6NNJ - chains G and H of the 8 polymer chains in the assembly; structure by X-ray diffraction, 2.60 A resolution.

[Chain G]
Protein: Envelope glycoprotein gp120
Source organism: Human immunodeficiency virus 1
Notes: fragment: gp120
UniProtKB: Q2N0S6 (Q2N0S6_9HIV1); the construct lacks a stretch of the UniProt sequence and is renumbered around it, so the offset changes along the chain: 31-135 = UniProt 30-134; 144-184 = UniProt 135-175; 188-309 = UniProt 187-308; 312-321 = UniProt 309-318; 2 more segments
Amino-acid sequence (481 residues; numbered 31 to 513 plus 12 insertion-coded residues; 14 numbers in that range are skipped by the numbering (no residue carries them; nothing is unmodelled there); the number before each row is that of its first residue; a row labelled like 184A-184K holds insertion residues (184A, then the next letters in order)):
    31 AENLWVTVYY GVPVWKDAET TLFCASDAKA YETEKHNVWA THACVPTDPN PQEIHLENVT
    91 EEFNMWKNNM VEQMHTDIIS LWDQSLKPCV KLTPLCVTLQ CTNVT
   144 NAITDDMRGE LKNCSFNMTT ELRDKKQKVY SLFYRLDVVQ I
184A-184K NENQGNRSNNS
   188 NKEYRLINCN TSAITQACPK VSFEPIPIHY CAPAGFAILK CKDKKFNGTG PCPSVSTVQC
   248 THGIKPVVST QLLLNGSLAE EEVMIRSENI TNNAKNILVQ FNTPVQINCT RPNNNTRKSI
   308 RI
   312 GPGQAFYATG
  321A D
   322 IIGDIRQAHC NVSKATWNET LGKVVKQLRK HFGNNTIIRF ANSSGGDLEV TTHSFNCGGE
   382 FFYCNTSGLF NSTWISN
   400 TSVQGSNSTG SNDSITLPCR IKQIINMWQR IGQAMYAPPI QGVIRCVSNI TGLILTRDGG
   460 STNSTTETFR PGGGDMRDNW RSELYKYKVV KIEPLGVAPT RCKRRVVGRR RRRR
Unresolved in the structure: 31, 58-64, 144-150, 184A-184K, 400-410, 459-464, 506-513
Construct notes: engineered mutation Ala145 (Asn136 in Q2N0S6), Asn332 (Thr330 in Q2N0S6), Cys501 (Ala498 in Q2N0S6); expression tag (509-513)
Disulfide bonds: Cys54-Cys74, Cys119-Cys205, Cys126-Cys196, Cys131-Cys157, Cys218-Cys247, Cys228-Cys239, Cys296-Cys331, Cys378-Cys445, Cys385-Cys418
Covalently attached groups: glycan linked to Asn88, Asn332; N-acetylglucosamine (NAG) linked to Asn133, Asn156, Asn160, Asn197, Asn234, Asn262, Asn276, Asn295, Asn301, Asn363, Asn386, Asn448

[Chain H]
Protein: 3H109L Fab heavy chain
Source organism: Homo sapiens
Notes: antibody fragment or engineered binder
Amino-acid sequence (244 residues; numbered 1 to 223 plus 21 insertion-coded residues; the number before each row is that of its first residue; a row labelled like 82A-82C holds insertion residues (82A, then the next letters in order)):
     1 QVQLQESGPG LVKPSETLSL TCTVSGGSIS NYYWSWIRQS PGKGLEWIGY ISDSESTNYN
    61 PSLKSRVIIS VDTSKNQLSL KL
82A-82C NSV
    83 TAADSAIYYC ARAQQGKR
100A-100R IYGMVSFGEFFYYYYMDV
   101 WGKGTTVTVS SASTKGPSVF PLAPSSKSTS GGTAALGCLV KDYFPEPVTV SWNSGALTSG
   161 VHTFPAVLQS SGLYSLSSVV TVPSSSLGTQ TYICNVNHKP SNTKVDKKVE PKSCDKGLEV
   221 LFQ
Unresolved in the structure: 126-131, 212-223
Disulfide bonds: Cys22-Cys92, Cys138-Cys194

[How chain G and chain H interact]
Pairs across the interface (6; chain G residue first):
  Asp325(G) - Tyr100B(H)
  Arg327(G) - Gly100C(H)
  Arg327(G) - Glu100I(H)  salt bridge
  Gln328(G) - Phe100G(H)
  Gln328(G) - Glu100I(H)  hydrogen bond (backbone-side chain)
  Thr415(G) - Phe100G(H)
Other interface residues (no listed pair), chain G (7 interface residues in all): Ile326, His330, Pro417
Other interface residues (no listed pair), chain H (5 interface residues in all): Met100D

[Summary]
Chain G and chain H form an interface of 7 and 5 residues respectively; the contacts include 1 hydrogen bond
and 1 salt bridge. Among the polar pairs are Arg327(G)-Glu100I(H) and Gln328(G)-Glu100I(H).
Here chain G is Envelope glycoprotein gp120 (Human immunodeficiency virus 1) and chain H is 3H109L Fab heavy
chain (Homo sapiens). Entry 6NNJ (Crystal Structure of HIV-1 BG505 SOSIP.664 Prefusion Env Trimer Bound to
CH31 scFv in Complex with ...) was determined by X-ray diffraction (same publication as 6NM6 and 6NNF).
